7LN4 - chains A and F of the 7 polymer chains in the assembly; structure by electron microscopy, 3.00 A resolution.

Chain A (and F):
Molecule: Transitional endoplasmic reticulum ATPase
Source organism: Homo sapiens
Notes: EC 3.6.4.6; chain F of this document is another copy of the same molecule, construct and numbering; everything in this record applies to it too
Reference sequence: P55072 (TERA_HUMAN); numbering as in UniProt (aligned over 1-806)
Chain sequence (806 residues; row label = number of the first residue in the row):
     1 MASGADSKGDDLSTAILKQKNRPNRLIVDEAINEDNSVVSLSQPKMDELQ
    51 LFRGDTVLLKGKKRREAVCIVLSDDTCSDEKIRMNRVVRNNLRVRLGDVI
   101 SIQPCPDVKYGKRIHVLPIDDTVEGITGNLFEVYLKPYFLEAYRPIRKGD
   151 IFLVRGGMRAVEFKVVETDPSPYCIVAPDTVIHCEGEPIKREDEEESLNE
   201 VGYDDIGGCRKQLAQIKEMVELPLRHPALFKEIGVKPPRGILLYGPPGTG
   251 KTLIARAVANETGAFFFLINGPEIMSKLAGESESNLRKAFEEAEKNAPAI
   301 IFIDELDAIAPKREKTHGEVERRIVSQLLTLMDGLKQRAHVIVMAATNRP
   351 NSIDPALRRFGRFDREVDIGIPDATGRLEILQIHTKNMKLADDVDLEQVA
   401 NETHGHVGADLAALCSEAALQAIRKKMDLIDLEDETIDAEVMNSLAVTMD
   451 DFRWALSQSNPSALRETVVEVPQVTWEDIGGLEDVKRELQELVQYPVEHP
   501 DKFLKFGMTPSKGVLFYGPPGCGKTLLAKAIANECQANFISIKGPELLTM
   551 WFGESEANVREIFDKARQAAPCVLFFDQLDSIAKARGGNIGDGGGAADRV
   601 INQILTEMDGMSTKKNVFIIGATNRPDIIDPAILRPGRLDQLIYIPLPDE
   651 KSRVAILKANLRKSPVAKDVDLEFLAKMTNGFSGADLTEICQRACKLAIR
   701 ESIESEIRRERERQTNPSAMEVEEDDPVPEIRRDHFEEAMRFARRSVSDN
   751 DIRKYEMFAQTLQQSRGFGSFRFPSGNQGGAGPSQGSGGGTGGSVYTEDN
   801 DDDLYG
Not modelled in the structure: 1-22, 462-470, 715-726, 776-806 (chain F: 1-20, 463-471, 546-557, 584-595, 715-726, 763-769, 776-806)
Construct notes: engineered mutation Glu232 (Ala in P55072), Gln578 (Glu in P55072)
Residues lining bound ligands:
  - ADP (adenosine-5'-diphosphate), molecule 1: Asp205, Ile206, Gly207, Pro247, Gly248, Thr249, Gly250, Lys251, Thr252, Leu253, Glu305, Ile380, His384, Gly408, Ala409, Ala412
  - ADP, molecule 2: Asp478, Ile479, Gly480, Pro519, Pro520, Gly521, Cys522, Gly523, Lys524, Thr525, Leu526, Ile656, Asn660, Gly684, Ala685, Thr688
  - ATP (adenosine-5'-triphosphate): Asp609, Arg635, Arg638
Curated features (UniProtKB/Swiss-Prot):
  - region: Thr797 to Gly806 (Interaction with UBXN6)
  - motif: Asp802 to Gly806 (PIM motif)
  - binding site (ATP): Pro247 to Leu253, Asn348, His384, Gly521 to Leu526
  - modified residue: Ala2 (N-acetylalanine), Ser3 (Phosphoserine), Ser7 (Phosphoserine), Ser13 (Phosphoserine), Ser37 (Phosphoserine), Lys315 (N6,N6,N6-trimethyllysine), Thr436 (Phosphothreonine), Ser462 (Phosphoserine), Lys502 (N6-acetyllysine), Lys505 (N6-acetyllysine), Lys668 (N6-acetyllysine), Ser702 (Phosphoserine), Lys754 (N6-acetyllysine), Ser770 (Phosphoserine), Ser775 (Phosphoserine), Ser787 (Phosphoserine), Tyr805 (Phosphotyrosine)
  - cross-link (Glycyl lysine isopeptide (Lys-Gly)): Lys8 (interchain with G-Cter in SUMO2), Lys18 (interchain with G-Cter in SUMO2)
  - natural variant: Arg95 (R95G: In IBMPFD1), Gly97 (G97E: In CMT2Y), Ile126 (I126F: In IBMPFD1; uncertain significance), Arg155 (R155C: In IBMPFD1; R155H: In FTDALS6 and IBMPFD1; R155L: In IBMPFD1; R155P: In IBMPFD1; R155S: In IBMPFD1), Arg159 (R159G: In FTDALS6; R159H: In IBMPFD1), Ala160 (A160T: In IBMPFD1; uncertain significance), Glu185 (E185K: In CMT2Y), Arg191 (R191Q: In FTDALS6 and IBMPFD1), Leu198 (L198W: In IBMPFD1), Glu232 (A232E: In IBMPFD1; this construct carries the variant), Ile254 (I254F: In IBMPFD1; uncertain significance), Ile369 (I369T: In IBMPFD1; uncertain significance), 2 further natural variant entries in UniProt
  - mutagenesis: Phe52 to Asp55 (Abolishes interaction with NPLOC4; when associated with A-110), Arg53 (R53A: Minor effect on affinity for ATP and ADP), Arg86 (R86A: Strongly increased affinity for ATP. Strongly reduced affinity for ADP), Tyr110 (Y110A: Abolishes interaction with NPLOC4; when associated with 52-A--A-55), Arg113 to His115 (Severely reduced binding to DERL1), Phe131 (F131R: Severely reduced binding to DERL1), Leu140 (L140D: Severely reduced binding to DERL1), Asp179 (D179R: No effect on binding to DERL1), His183 (H183W: Severely reduced binding to DERL1), Lys251 (K251Q: Impairs ERAD degradation of HMGCR and does not inhibit interaction with RHBDD1; when associated with Q-524), Glu305 (E305Q: Defect in ubiquitin-dependent protein degradation by the proteasome; when associated with Q-578), Lys312 (K312A: Does not affect methylation by VCPKMT), 7 further mutagenesis entries in UniProt
From the paper describing this entry:
  - mutagenesis - W551A/F552A, R599A: abolished catalytic activity
  - mutagenesis - I590A/D592A: unchanged catalytic activity
  - mutagenesis - L464A: decreased catalytic activity
  - disease-associated variants - A232E: increased catalytic activity (citing earlier work)
  - mutagenesis - E578Q: decreased catalytic activity (citing earlier work)

How chain A and chain F interact:
Residue-residue contacts (80; chain A residue first):
  Arg191(A) - Arg338(F)
  Glu192(A) - Lys336(F)
  Glu192(A) - Arg338(F)
  Pro247(A) - Arg359(F)
  Pro272(A) - Ser326(F)
  Pro272(A) - Thr330(F)  hydrogen bond (backbone-side chain)
  Glu273(A) - Thr330(F)  hydrogen bond (backbone-side chain)
  Met275(A) - Arg323(F)
  Met275(A) - Ser326(F)
  Ser276(A) - Ser326(F)
  Ser276(A) - Gln327(F)
  Ser276(A) - Thr330(F)
  Ala308(A) - Arg313(F)
  His317(A) - Arg322(F)  hydrogen bond
  Val320(A) - Glu319(F)
  Glu321(A) - Glu319(F)
  Asn348(A) - Arg359(F)
  Arg349(A) - Glu314(F)  salt bridge
  Asn387(A) - Ile233(F)
  Met388(A) - Ile233(F)
  Met388(A) - Gly234(F)
  Met388(A) - Val235(F)  hydrophobic
  Lys389(A) - Ile233(F)
  Ala419(A) - Val235(F)  hydrophobic
  Ile423(A) - Leu229(F)  hydrophobic
  Arg424(A) - Glu218(F)  salt bridge
  Asp431(A) - Arg22(F)
  Leu432(A) - Arg225(F)
  Glu433(A) - Arg22(F)  hydrogen bond (backbone-side chain)
  Glu433(A) - Arg25(F)  hydrogen bond (backbone-side chain)
  Asp434(A) - Arg22(F)  salt bridge
  Asp434(A) - His226(F)
  Glu435(A) - Arg22(F)  salt bridge
  Glu435(A) - His226(F)
  Ile437(A) - His226(F)
  Ile437(A) - Leu229(F)  hydrophobic
  Met442(A) - Leu229(F)
  Met442(A) - Glu232(F)
  Met442(A) - Ile233(F)
  Leu445(A) - Ile233(F)  hydrophobic
  Lys543(A) - Asn602(F)  hydrogen bond
  Pro545(A) - Arg599(F)
  Glu546(A) - Gln603(F)
  Glu546(A) - Thr606(F)
  Leu548(A) - Arg599(F)
  Thr549(A) - Arg599(F)  hydrogen bond (backbone-side chain)
  Lys663(A) - Phe506(F)
  Lys663(A) - Gly507(F)
  Lys663(A) - Met508(F)
  Pro665(A) - Phe506(F)
  Phe674(A) - Phe771(F)  hydrophobic
  Phe674(A) - Arg772(F)
  Phe674(A) - Pro774(F)
  Leu675(A) - Phe771(F)  hydrophobic
  Leu675(A) - Phe773(F)  hydrophobic
  Met678(A) - Phe771(F)  hydrophobic
  Gln692(A) - Met508(F)
  Cys695(A) - Met508(F)  hydrophobic
  Lys696(A) - Ser511(F)
  Lys696(A) - Asp640(F)  salt bridge
  Lys696(A) - Gln641(F)
  Ala698(A) - Phe506(F)
  Ile699(A) - Phe503(F)  hydrophobic
  Ile699(A) - Phe506(F)  hydrophobic
  Arg700(A) - Glu491(F)  salt bridge
  Ser702(A) - Lys502(F)  hydrogen bond (backbone-side chain)
  Ser702(A) - Phe506(F)
  Ile703(A) - Glu491(F)
  Ile703(A) - Tyr495(F)  hydrophobic
  Glu706(A) - His499(F)  salt bridge
  Glu706(A) - Lys502(F)
  Val728(A) - Phe506(F)
  Pro729(A) - Phe506(F)
  Arg733(A) - Phe773(F)
  Phe736(A) - Phe773(F)  hydrophobic
  Glu737(A) - Phe771(F)
  Glu737(A) - Phe773(F)
  Met740(A) - Phe771(F)  hydrophobic
  Arg741(A) - Ser770(F)
  Phe742(A) - Leu762(F)
Other interface residues (no listed pair), chain A (71 interface residues in all): Glu195, Asn270, Lys277, Leu278, Ala409, Ala412, Ser416, Leu420, Met427, Thr436, Met550, Gln578, Ser664, Val670, Asp671, Glu689, Glu710
Other interface residues (no listed pair), chain F (53 interface residues in all): Leu222, Phe230, Thr316, His317, Leu329, Asp333, Phe360, Arg365, Lys505, Arg635, Pro636

Summary:
The interface between chain A and chain F involves 71 residues on one side and 53 on the other, with 8
hydrogen bonds and 7 salt bridges. Polar contacts include Arg349(A)-Glu314(F), Arg424(A)-Glu218(F) and
Asp434(A)-Arg22(F). The paper reports that W551A/F552A and R599A of chain A abolish catalytic activity; L464A
and E578Q of chain A reduce catalytic activity; 6 substitutions were tested in all.
Both chains are Transitional endoplasmic reticulum ATPase (Homo sapiens). Entry 7LN4 (Cryo-EM structure of
human p97 in complex with Npl4/Ufd1 and polyubiquitinated Ub-Eos (FOM, Class 3)) was determined by electron
microscopy, deposited together with 7LMZ, 7LN0, 7LN1, 7LN2, 7LN3, 7LN5 and 7LN6.
